1AAZ - chain A; structure by X-ray diffraction, 2.00 A resolution.

[Chain A]
Molecule: Glutaredoxin
From: Enterobacteria phage T4
Reference sequence: P00276 (GLRX_BPT4); residue numbers follow UniProt; this construct covers 1-87
Chain sequence (87 residues; row label = number of the first residue in the row):
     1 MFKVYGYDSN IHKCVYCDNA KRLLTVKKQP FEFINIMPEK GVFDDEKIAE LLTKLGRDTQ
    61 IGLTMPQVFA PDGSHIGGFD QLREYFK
Disulfide bonds: Cys14-Cys17
Ion coordination: Cd2+: Asp45 (shared with 1 residue of chain B)

[Overview]
Chain A is Glutaredoxin (Enterobacteria phage T4); the structure, The structure of oxidized bacteriophage T4
glutaredoxin (thioredoxin), was determined by X-ray diffraction, deposited together with 1ABA.
